Entry 7TKS (electron microscopy, 7.50 A resolution (low resolution: residue-level contacts below are approximate; hydrogen-bond / salt-bridge calls are withheld)); this record covers chains B and E of the 27 polymer chains in the assembly.

== Chain B ==
Protein: ATP synthase subunit alpha
From: Saccharomyces cerevisiae
UniProtKB: P07251 (ATPA_YEAST); residues 1-510 here correspond to UniProt positions 36-545 (UniProt number = residue number + 35)
Chain sequence (510 residues; row label = number of the first residue in the row):
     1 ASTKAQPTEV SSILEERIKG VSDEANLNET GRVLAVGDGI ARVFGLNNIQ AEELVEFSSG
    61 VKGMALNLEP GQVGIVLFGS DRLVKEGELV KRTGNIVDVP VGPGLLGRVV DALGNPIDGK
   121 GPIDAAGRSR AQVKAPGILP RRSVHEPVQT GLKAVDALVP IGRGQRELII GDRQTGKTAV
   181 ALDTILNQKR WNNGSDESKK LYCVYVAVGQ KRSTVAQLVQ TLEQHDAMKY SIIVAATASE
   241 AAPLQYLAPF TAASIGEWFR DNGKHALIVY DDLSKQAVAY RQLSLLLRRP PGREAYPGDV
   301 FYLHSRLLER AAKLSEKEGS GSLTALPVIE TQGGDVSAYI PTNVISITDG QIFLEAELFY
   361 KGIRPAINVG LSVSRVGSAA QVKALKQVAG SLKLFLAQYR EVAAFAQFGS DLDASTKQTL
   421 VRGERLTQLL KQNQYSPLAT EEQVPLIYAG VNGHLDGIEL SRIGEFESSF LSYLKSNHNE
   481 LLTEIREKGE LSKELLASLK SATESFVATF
Disordered / not traced: 1-2, 510
Curated features (UniProtKB/Swiss-Prot):
  - binding site (ATP): Gly-171 to Thr-178
  - site: Ser-372 (Required for activity)
  - modified residue (Phosphoserine): Ser-22, Ser-143

== Chain E ==
Protein: ATP synthase subunit beta
From: Saccharomyces cerevisiae
Notes: EC 7.1.2.2
UniProtKB: P00830 (ATPB_YEAST); residues 1-478 here correspond to UniProt positions 34-511 (UniProt number = residue number + 33)
Chain sequence (478 residues; numbered 1 to 478; the number before each row is that of its first residue):
     1 ASAAQSTPIT GKVTAVIGAI VDVHFEQSEL PAILNALEIK TPQGKLVLEV AQHLGENTVR
    61 TIAMDGTEGL VRGEKVLDTG GPISVPVGRE TLGRIINVIG EPIDERGPIK SKLRKPIHAD
   121 PPSFAEQSTS AEILETGIKV VDLLAPYARG GKIGLFGGAG VGKTVFIQEL INNIAKAHGG
   181 FSVFTGVGER TREGNDLYRE MKETGVINLE GESKVALVFG QMNEPPGARA RVALTGLTIA
   241 EYFRDEEGQD VLLFIDNIFR FTQAGSEVSA LLGRIPSAVG YQPTLATDMG LLQERITTTK
   301 KGSVTSVQAV YVPADDLTDP APATTFAHLD ATTVLSRGIS ELGIYPAVDP LDSKSRLLDA
   361 AVVGQEHYDV ASKVQETLQT YKSLQDIIAI LGMDELSEQD KLTVERARKI QRFLSQPFAV
   421 AEVFTGIPGK LVRLKDTVAS FKAVLEGKYD NIPEHAFYMV GGIEDVVAKA EKLAAEAN
Disordered / not traced: 1-6, 476-478
Curated features (UniProtKB/Swiss-Prot):
  - binding site (ATP): Gly-157 to Thr-164
  - modified residue: Thr-79 (Phosphothreonine), Thr-204 (Phosphothreonine), Ser-340 (Phosphoserine)

== Interface between chain B and chain E ==
Contacting residue pairs - 12 pairs, chain B then chain E:
  Leu-34(B) / Leu-54(E)
  Leu-34(B) / Gly-55(E)
  Ala-35(B) / His-53(E)
  Val-36(B) / Gln-52(E)
  Val-36(B) / His-53(E)
  Gly-37(B) / Ala-51(E)
  Asp-81(B) / Ile-33(E)
  Arg-82(B) / Ile-33(E)
  Ser-213(B) / Thr-129(E)
  Gln-282(B) / Pro-283(E)
  Tyr-360(B) / Gln-375(E)
  Tyr-360(B) / Glu-376(E)
Also at the interface, not in a pair above, chain B (17 interface residues in all): Ile-117, Arg-212, Ala-238, Ser-239, Gln-332, Lys-361, Gly-409, Gln-434
Also at the interface, not in a pair above, chain E (21 interface residues in all): Ala-125, Gln-127, Ser-128, Ala-286, Thr-287, Gly-290, Leu-291, Thr-318, Asp-359, Ser-372, Glu-395

== Overview ==
17 residues of chain B and 21 residues of chain E are in contact. From UniProt: 8 ATP-binding residues on
chain B; 8 ATP-binding residues on chain E.
Chain B is ATP synthase subunit alpha and chain E is ATP synthase subunit beta, both from Saccharomyces
cerevisiae; the structure, Yeast ATP synthase State 3catalytic(e) with 10 mM ATP backbone model, was
determined by electron microscopy, deposited together with 7TJS, 7TJT, 7TJU, 7TJV, 7TJW, 7TJX and 30 further
entries.
